PDB entry 6IE9 | X-ray diffraction, 1.78 A resolution | chain A

Chain A:
Name: Regulatory protein
From: Salmonella typhimurium (strain 14028s / SGSC 2262)
Reference sequence: A0A0F6AY66 (A0A0F6AY66_SALT1); residue numbers follow UniProt; this construct covers 2-193
Chain sequence (194 residues; numbered 0 to 193; the number before each row is that of its first residue; numbering starts at 0):
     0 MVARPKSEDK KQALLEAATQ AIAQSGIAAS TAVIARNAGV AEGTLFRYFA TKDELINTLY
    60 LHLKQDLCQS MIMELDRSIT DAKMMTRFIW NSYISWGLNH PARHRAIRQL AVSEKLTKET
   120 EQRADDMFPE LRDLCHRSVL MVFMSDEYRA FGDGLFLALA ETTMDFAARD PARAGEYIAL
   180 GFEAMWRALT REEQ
Disordered / not traced: 0-7, 192-193
Differences from the reference sequence: insertion (1)
Residues lining bound ligands: chenodeoxycholic acid (JN3): Tyr59, Lys63, Leu66, Met70, Ala81, Thr85, Ile88, Tyr92, Ile106, Ala110, Arg136, Ser137, Leu139, Met140, Arg148, Asp152, Phe155, Leu156
Reported in the primary citation:
  - binding site for chenodeoxycholic acid: Tyr59, Thr85, Ser137, Asp152

Summary:
Chain A binds chenodeoxycholic acid. The paper reports a binding site for chenodeoxycholic acid at Tyr59,
Thr85 and Ser137 among others.
Chain A is Regulatory protein (Salmonella typhimurium (strain 14028s / SGSC 2262)); the structure, RamR in
complex with chenodeoxycholic acid, was determined by X-ray diffraction, deposited together with 6IE8.
